Entry 9LBN (electron microscopy, 3.60 A resolution); this record covers chains h and i of the 8 polymer chains in the assembly.

[Chain h]
Name: portal protein gp1
Source organism: Xanthomonas phage phiXacJX1
Chain sequence (431 residues; row label = number of the first residue in the row):
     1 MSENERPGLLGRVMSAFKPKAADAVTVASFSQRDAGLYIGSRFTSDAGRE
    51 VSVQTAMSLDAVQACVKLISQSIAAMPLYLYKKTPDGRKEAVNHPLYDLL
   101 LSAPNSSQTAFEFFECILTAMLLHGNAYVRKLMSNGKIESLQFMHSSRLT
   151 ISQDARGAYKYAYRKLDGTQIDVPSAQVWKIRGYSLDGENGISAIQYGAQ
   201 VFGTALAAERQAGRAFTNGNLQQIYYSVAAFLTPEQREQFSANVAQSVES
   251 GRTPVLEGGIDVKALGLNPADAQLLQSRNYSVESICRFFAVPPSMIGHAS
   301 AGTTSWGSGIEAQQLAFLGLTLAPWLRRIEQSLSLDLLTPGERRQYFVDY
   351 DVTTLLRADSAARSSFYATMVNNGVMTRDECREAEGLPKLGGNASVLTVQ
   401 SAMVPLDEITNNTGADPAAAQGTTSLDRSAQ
Not modelled in the structure: 1-39, 301-306, 411-431

[Chain i]
Name: adaptor protein gp5
Source organism: Xanthomonas phage phiXacJX1
Chain sequence (111 residues; each row starts with the number of its first residue):
     1 MALTLAMVQRHLQADLIEDDERSYVMEQLLPAARESAEMFLNRNIYSTSE
    51 ELAAAVAAGTAGQYPLVTPRAVEQAILLMLGDFYRDREATGKPVSTSAHN
   101 LLYPYRVKVGV
Not modelled in the structure: 1

[Interface between chain h and chain i]
Contacting residue pairs (7; chain h residue first):
  F231(h) - F40(i)  hydrophobic
  L232(h) - R106(i)
  T233(h) - N42(i)
  P234(h) - N42(i)
  R237(h) - K108(i)  hydrogen bond (side chain-backbone)
  R237(h) - G110(i)  hydrogen bond (side chain-backbone)
  R237(h) - V111(i)
Interface residues without a listed pair, chain i (10 interface residues in all): M39, S95, H99, V109

[Summary]
The interface between chain h and chain i involves 5 residues on one side and 10 on the other, with 2 hydrogen
bonds. Among the polar pairs are R237(h)-K108(i) and R237(h)-G110(i).
Here chain h is portal protein gp1 and chain i is adaptor protein gp5, both from Xanthomonas phage phiXacJX1.
Entry 9LBN (The composite cryo-EM structure of the head-to-tail connector and head-proximal tail components of
bacteriophage phiXacJX1) was determined by electron microscopy, deposited together with 9LBM.
